6EN9 - chains S and T of the 4 polymer chains in the assembly; structure by X-ray diffraction, 1.50 A resolution.

Chain S (and T):
Molecule: Hydrogenase-2 small chain
Organism: Escherichia coli
Notes: EC 1.12.99.6; chain T of this document is another copy of the same molecule, construct and numbering; everything in this record applies to it too
UniProtKB: P69741 (MBHT_ECOLI); residues 2-294 here correspond to UniProt positions 39-331 (UniProt number = residue number + 37)
Sequence (298 residues; each row starts with the number of its first residue):
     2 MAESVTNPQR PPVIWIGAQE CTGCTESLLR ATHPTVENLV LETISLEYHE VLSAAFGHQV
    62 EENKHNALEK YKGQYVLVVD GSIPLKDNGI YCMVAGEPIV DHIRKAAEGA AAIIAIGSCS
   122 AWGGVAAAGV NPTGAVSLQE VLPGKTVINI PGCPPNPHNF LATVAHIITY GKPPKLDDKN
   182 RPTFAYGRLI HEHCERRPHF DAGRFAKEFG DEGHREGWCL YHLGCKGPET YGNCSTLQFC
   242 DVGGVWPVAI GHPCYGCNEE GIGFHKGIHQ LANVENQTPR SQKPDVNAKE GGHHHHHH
Not modelled in the structure: 2-9, 277-299
Construct notes: conflict His294 (Asn331 in P69741); expression tag (295-299)
Metal / ion sites: 4Fe-4S cluster Fe site 1: Cys22, Cys25, Cys120, Cys154; 4Fe-4S cluster Fe site 2: His192, Cys195, Cys220, Cys226; 3Fe-4S cluster Fe: Cys235, Cys255, Cys258
Small-molecule neighbours:
  - 3Fe-4S cluster (F3S): Ile191, Thr231, Cys235, Phe240, Trp247, Pro248, Cys255, Tyr256, Gly257, Cys258, Asn259
  - 4Fe-4S cluster (SF4), molecule 1: Glu21, Cys22, Thr23, Gly24, Cys25, Gly82, Gly118, Ser119, Cys120, Val126, Gly153, Cys154, Pro155
  - 4Fe-4S cluster (SF4), molecule 2: Ile191, His192, Cys195, Arg197, Arg198, Phe201, Cys220, Leu221, Tyr222, Cys226, Gly228, Pro229, Val249
UniProt features mapped onto this chain:
  - binding site ([4Fe-4S] cluster): Cys22, Cys25, Cys120, Cys154, His192, Cys195, Cys220, Cys226
  - binding site ([3Fe-4S] cluster): Cys235, Cys255, Cys258
From the paper describing this entry:
  - 4Fe-4S cluster coordination: Cys22, Cys25, Cys120, Cys154

How chain S and chain T interact:
Residue-residue contacts - 39 pairs, chain S then chain T:
  Arg189(S) with His200(T), hydrogen bond; Glu217(T), hydrogen bond (side chain-backbone); Trp219(T)
  His192(S) with Pro199(T)
  Glu193(S) with Pro199(T); His200(T), hydrogen bond (backbone-side chain); Arg205(T), salt bridge
  His194(S) with Glu196(T); Arg197(T); Pro199(T); His200(T), hydrogen bond; Gly218(T)
  Cys195(S) with Cys195(T); Glu196(T); Pro199(T)
  Glu196(S) with His194(T); Cys195(T); Glu196(T)
  Arg197(S) with His194(T)
  Arg198(S) with Pro199(T); Asp202(T), salt bridge
  Pro199(S) with His192(T); Glu193(T); His194(T); Cys195(T); Arg198(T)
  His200(S) with Arg189(T), hydrogen bond; Glu193(T), hydrogen bond (side chain-backbone); His194(T), hydrogen bond
  Asp202(S) with Arg198(T), salt bridge; Asp202(T)
  Arg205(S) with Glu193(T), salt bridge
  Glu217(S) with Arg189(T), hydrogen bond (backbone-side chain)
  Gly218(S) with His194(T)
  Trp219(S) with Arg189(T)
  Asp242(S) with Asp242(T); Val243(T)
  Val243(S) with Asp242(T)
  Gly244(S) with Gly244(T)

Summary:
Chain S and chain T each contribute 18 residues to their interface; the contacts include 8 hydrogen bonds and
4 salt bridges. Polar pairs include Glu193(S)-Arg205(T), Arg198(S)-Asp202(T) and Arg189(S)-His200(T). Ligands
of chain S: 4Fe-4S cluster and 3Fe-4S cluster. The paper reports 4Fe-4S cluster coordination by Cys22(S),
Cys25(S) and Cys120(S) among others.
Chain S and chain T are both Hydrogenase-2 small chain (Escherichia coli); the structure, E. coli
Hydrogenase-2 (hydrogen reduced form), was determined by X-ray diffraction, deposited together with 6EHQ and
6EHS.
